7TJY - chains V and W of the 27 polymer chains in the assembly; structure by electron microscopy, 3.80 A resolution.

[Chain V]
Name: ATP synthase subunit d
From: Saccharomyces cerevisiae
UniProtKB: P30902 (ATP7_YEAST); residues 1-173 here correspond to UniProt positions 2-174 (UniProt number = residue number + 1)
Chain sequence (173 residues; row label = number of the first residue in the row):
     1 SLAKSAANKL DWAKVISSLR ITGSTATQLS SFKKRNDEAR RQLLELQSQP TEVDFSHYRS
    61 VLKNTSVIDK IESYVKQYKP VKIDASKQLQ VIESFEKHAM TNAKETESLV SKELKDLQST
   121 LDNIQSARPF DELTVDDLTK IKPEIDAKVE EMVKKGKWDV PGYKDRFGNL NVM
Unresolved in the structure: 1-2
UniProt features mapped onto this chain:
  - modified residue: S1 (N-acetylserine)

[Chain W]
Name: ATP synthase subunit f
From: Saccharomyces cerevisiae
UniProtKB: Q06405 (ATPK_YEAST); residues 1-95 here correspond to UniProt positions 7-101 (UniProt number = residue number + 6)
Chain sequence (95 residues; numbered 1 to 95; the number before each row is that of its first residue):
     1 VSTLIPPKVV SSKNIGSAPN AKRIANVVHF YKSLPQGPAP AIKANTRLAR YKAKYFDGDN
    61 ASGKPLWHFA LGIIAFGYSM EYYFHLRHHK GAEEH
Unresolved in the structure: 86-95

[How chain V and chain W interact]
Contacting residue pairs (8):
  S30(V) - V1(W)
  N102(V) - K8(W)
  A103(V) - K8(W)
  A127(V) - L34(W)
  A127(V) - P35(W)  hydrophobic
  R128(V) - L34(W)  hydrogen bond (backbone-backbone)
  R128(V) - P35(W)
  P129(V) - L34(W)
Interface residues without a listed pair, chain V (8 interface residues in all): T120, S126
Interface residues without a listed pair, chain W (5 interface residues in all): F30

[Summary]
8 residues of chain V face 5 of chain W across their interface, with 1 hydrogen bond. The hydrogen-bonded pair
R128(V)-L34(W) is a backbone contact.
Here chain V is ATP synthase subunit d and chain W is ATP synthase subunit f, both from Saccharomyces
cerevisiae. Entry 7TJY (Yeast ATP synthase State 1catalytic(a) without exogenous ATP backbone model) was
determined by electron microscopy, deposited together with 7TJS, 7TJT, 7TJU, 7TJV, 7TJW, 7TJX and 30 further
entries.
